1VQ4 - chains 0 and Q of the 32 polymer chains in the assembly; structure by X-ray diffraction, 2.70 A resolution.

Chain 0:
Molecule: 23S ribosomal RNA
From: Haloarcula marismortui
Sequence (2922 nucleotides; each row starts with the number of its first residue):
     2 UUGGCUACUA UGCCAGCUGG UGGAUUGCUC GGCUCAGGCG CUGAUGAAGG ACGUGCCAAG
    62 CUGCGAUAAG CCAUGGGGAG CCGCACGGAG GCGAAGAACC AUGGAUUUCC GAAUGAGAAU
   122 CUCUCUAACA AUUGCUUCGC GCAAUGAGGA ACCCCGAGAA CUGAAACAUC UCAGUAUCGG
   182 GAGGAACAGA AAACGCAAUG UGAUGUCGUU AGUAACCGCG AGUGAACGCG AUACAGCCCA
   242 AACCGAAGCC CUCACGGGCA AUGUGGUGUC AGGGCUACCU CUCAUCAGCC GACCGUCUCG
   302 ACGAAGUCUC UUGGAACAGA GCGUGAUACA GGGUGACAAC CCCGUACUCG AGACCAGUAC
   362 GACGUGCGGU AGUGCCAGAG UAGCGGGGGU UGGAUAUCCC UCGCGAAUAA CGCAGGCAUC
   422 GACUGCGAAG GCUAAACACA ACCUGAGACC GAUAGUGAAC AAGUAGUGUG AACGAACGCU
   482 GCAAAGUACC CUCAGAAGGG AGGCGAAAUA GAGCAUGAAA UCAGUUGGCG AUCGAGCGAC
   542 AGGGCAUACA AGGUCCCUCG ACGAAUGACC GACGCGCGAG CGUCCAGUAA GACUCACGGG
   602 AAGCCGAUGU UCUGUCGUAC GUUUUGAAAA ACGAGCCAGG GAGUGUGUCU GCAUGGCAAG
   662 UCUAACCGGA GUAUCCGGGG AGGCACAGGG AAACCGACAU GGCCGCAGGG CUUUGCCCGA
   722 GGGCCGCCGU CUUCAAGGGC GGGGAGCCAU GUGGACACGA CCCGAAUCCG GACGAUCUAC
   782 GCAUGGACAA GAUGAAGCGU GCCGAAAGGC ACGUGGAAGU CUGUUAGAGU UGGUGUCCUA
   842 CAAUACCCUC UCGUGAUCUA UGUGUAGGGG UGAAAGGCCC AUCGAGUCCG GCAACAGCUG
   902 GUUCCAAUCG AAACAUGUCG AAGCAUGACC UCCGCCGAGG UAGUCUGUGA GGUAGAGCGA
   962 CCGAUUGGUG UGUCCGCCUC CGAGAGGAGU CGGCACACCU GUCAAACUCC AAACUUACAG
  1022 ACGCCGUUUG ACGCGGGGAU UCCGGUGCGC GGGGUAAGCC UGUGUACCAG GAGGGGAACA
  1082 ACCCAGAGAU AGGUUAAGGU CCCCAAGUGU GGAUUAAGUG UAAUCCUCUG AAGGUGGUCU
  1142 CGAGCCCUAG ACAGCCGGGA GGUGAGCUUA GAAGCAGCUA CCCUCUAAGA AAAGCGUAAC
  1202 AGCUUACCGG CCGAGGUUUG AGGCGCCCAA AAUGAUCGGG ACUCAAAUCC ACCACCGAGA
  1262 CCUGUCCGUA CCACUCAUAC UGGUAAUCGA GUAGAUUGGC GCUCUAAUUG GAUGGAAGUA
  1322 GGGGUGAAAA CUCCUAUGGA CCGAUUAGUG ACGAAAAUCC UGGCCAUAGU AGCAGCGAUA
  1382 GUCGGGUGAG AACCCCGACG GCCUAAUGGA UAAGGGUUCC UCAGCACUGC UGAUCAGCUG
  1442 AGGGUUAGCC GGUCCUAAGU CAUACCGCAA CUCGACUAUG ACGAAAUGGG AAACGGGUUA
  1502 AUAUUCCCGU GCCACUAUGC AGUGAAAGUU GACGCCCUGG GGUCGAUCAC GCUGGGCAUU
  1562 CGCCCAGUCG AACCGUCCAA CUCCGUGGAA GCCGUAAUGG CAGGAAGCGG ACGAACGGCG
  1622 GCAUAGGGAA ACGUGAUUCA ACCUGGGGCC CAUGAAAAGA CGAGCAUAGU GUCCGUACCG
  1682 AGAACCGACA CAGGUGUCCA UGGCGGCGAA AGCCAAGGCC UGUCGGGAGC AACCAACGUU
  1742 AGGGAAUUCG GCAAGUUAGU CCCGUACCUU CGGAAGAAGG GAUGCCUGCU CCGGAACGGA
  1802 GCAGGUCGCA GUGACUCGGA AGCUCGGACU GUCUAGUAAC AACAUAGGUG ACCGCAAAUC
  1862 CGCAAGGACU CGUACGGUCA CUGAAUCCUG CCCAGUGCAG GUAUCUGAAC ACCUCGUACA
  1922 AGAGGACGAA GGACCUGUCA ACGGCGGGGG UAACUAUGAC CCUCUUAAGG UAGCGUAGUA
  1982 CCUUGCCGCA UCAGUAGCGG CUUGCAUGAA UGGAUUAACC AGAGCUUCAC UGUCCCAACG
  2042 UUGGGCCCGG UGAACUGUAC AUUCCAGUGC GGAGUCUGGA GACACCCAGG GGGAAGCGAA
  2102 GACCCUAUGG AGCUUUACUG CAGGCUGUCG CUGAGACGUG GUCGCCGAUG UGCAGCAUAG
  2162 GUAGGAGACA CUACACAGGU ACCCGCGCUA GCGGGCCACC GAGUCAACAG UGAAAUACUA
  2222 CCCGUCGGUG ACUGCGACUC UCACUCCGGG AGGAGGACAC CGAUAGCCGG GCAGUUUGAC
  2282 UGGGGCGGUA CGCGCUCGAA AAGAUAUCGA GCGCGCCCUA UGGCUAUCUC AGCCGGGACA
  2342 GAGACCCGGC GAAGAGUGCA AGAGCAAAAG AUAGCUUGAC AGUGUUCUUC CCAACGAGGA
  2402 ACGCUGACGC GAAAGCGUGG UCUAGCGAAC CAAUUAGCCU GCUUGAUGCG GGCAAUUGAU
  2462 GACAGAAAAG CUACCCUAGG GAUAACAGAG UCGUCACUCG CAAGAGCACA UAUCGACCGA
  2522 GUGGCUUGCU ACCUCGAUGU CGGUUCCCUC CAUCCUGCCC GUGCAGAAGC GGGCAAGGGU
  2582 GAGGUUGUUC GCCUAUUAAA GGAGGUCGUG AGCUGGGUUU AGACCGUCGU GAGACAGGUC
  2642 GGCUGCUAUC UACUGGGUGU GUAAUGGUGU CUGACAAGAA CGACCGUAUA GUACGAGAGG
  2702 AACUACGGUU GGUGGCCACU GGUGUACCGG UUGUUCGAGA GAGCACGUGC CGGGUAGCCA
  2762 CGCCACACGG GGUAAGAGCU GAACGCAUCU AAGCUCGAAA CCCACUUGGA AAAGAGACAC
  2822 CGCCGAGGUC CCGCGUACAA GACGCGGUCG AUAGACUCGG GGUGUGCGCG UCGAGGUAAC
  2882 GAGACGUUAA GCCCACGAGC ACUAACAGAC CAAAGCCAUC AU
Disordered / not traced: 2-9, 126-127, 715, 971-998, 1560, 1952-1963, 2137-2236, 2339-2343, 2665-2666, 2915-2923
Differences from the reference sequence: modified residue (628, 2587-2588, 2619, 2621)
Modified residues: 1MA (6-hydro-1-methyladenosine-5'-monophosphate) at position 628, OMU (o2'-methyluridine 5'-monophosphate) at position 2587, OMG (o2'-methylguanosine-5'-monophosphate) at position 2588, UR3 (3-methyluridine-5'-monophoshate) at position 2619, PSU (pseudouridine-5'-monophosphate) at position 2621
Metal / ion sites: Mg2+ site 1 near G28 (its only coordinating residue here); Na+ site 1: C40, G41, A442; Na+ site 2: G56, A59, G61; Na+ site 3: G66, U107, U108; Mg2+ site 2 near U115 (its only coordinating residue here); Na+ site 4: C141, G142; Na+ site 5 near U146 (its only coordinating residue here); Mg2+ site 3: C162, U2276; K+ site 1: U163, U172; Mg2+ site 4: A165, A167, C168; Na+ site 6: A165, A166; Mg2+ site 5 near A166 (its only coordinating residue here); 63 more Na+ sites not listed; 79 more Mg2+ sites not listed; 2 more K+ sites not listed

Chain Q:
Molecule: 50S ribosomal protein L21e
From: Haloarcula marismortui
Reference sequence: P12734 (RL21_HALMA); residue numbers follow UniProt; this construct covers 0-95
Chain sequence (96 residues; each row starts with the number of its first residue; numbering starts at 0):
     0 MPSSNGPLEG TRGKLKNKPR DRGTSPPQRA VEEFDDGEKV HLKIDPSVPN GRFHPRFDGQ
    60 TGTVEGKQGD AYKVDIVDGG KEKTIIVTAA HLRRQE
Disordered / not traced: 0
Metal / ion sites: Na+: Asp-20, Gly-22

How chain 0 and chain Q interact:
Contacting residue pairs (108; chain 0 residue first):
  G948(0) / Gln-94(Q)  base contact
  G948(0) / Glu-95(Q)  sugar contact
  U949(0) / His-40(Q)  hydrogen bond to the base
  U949(0) / Gln-94(Q)  hydrogen bond to the base
  U949(0) / Glu-95(Q)  hydrogen bond to the sugar
  G950(0) / His-40(Q)  sugar contact
  G950(0) / Gly-58(Q)  hydrogen bond to the base
  A951(0) / Lys-42(Q)  phosphate contact
  A951(0) / Asp-57(Q)  sugar contact
  A951(0) / Gly-58(Q)  sugar contact
  G952(0) / Lys-42(Q)  salt bridge to the phosphate
  G953(0) / Gly-12(Q)  phosphate contact
  G953(0) / Lys-13(Q)  hydrogen bond to the phosphate
  G953(0) / Lys-17(Q)  base contact
  A1007(0) / Arg-11(Q)  hydrogen bond to the phosphate
  C1008(0) / Arg-11(Q)  salt bridge to the phosphate
  U1009(0) / Lys-15(Q)  salt bridge to the phosphate
  C1010(0) / Pro-18(Q)  phosphate contact
  A1018(0) / Gly-58(Q)  sugar contact
  A1018(0) / Gln-59(Q)  hydrogen bond to the sugar
  A1018(0) / Thr-60(Q)  hydrogen bond to the sugar
  C1019(0) / Lys-38(Q)  hydrogen bond to the phosphate
  C1019(0) / Thr-60(Q)  sugar contact
  C1019(0) / Gln-94(Q)  hydrogen bond to the base
  A1020(0) / Lys-38(Q)  salt bridge to the phosphate
  G2295(0) / Ser-3(Q)  base contact
  G2295(0) / Asn-4(Q)  hydrogen bond to the phosphate
  G2295(0) / Gly-5(Q)  hydrogen bond to the phosphate
  C2296(0) / Ser-2(Q)  hydrogen bond to the base
  C2296(0) / Ser-3(Q)  hydrogen bond to the phosphate
  C2296(0) / Asn-4(Q)  phosphate contact
  C2296(0) / Gly-5(Q)  hydrogen bond to the phosphate
  C2296(0) / Pro-6(Q)  phosphate contact
  C2296(0) / Leu-7(Q)  hydrogen bond to the phosphate
  C2296(0) / Glu-8(Q)  hydrogen bond to the phosphate
  U2297(0) / Ser-2(Q)  hydrogen bond to the base
  U2297(0) / Leu-7(Q)  phosphate contact
  U2297(0) / Glu-8(Q)  phosphate contact
  U2297(0) / Gly-9(Q)  hydrogen bond to the phosphate
  U2297(0) / Thr-10(Q)  hydrogen bond to the phosphate
  U2297(0) / Arg-11(Q)  hydrogen bond to the phosphate
  C2298(0) / Ser-2(Q)  base contact
  C2298(0) / Arg-11(Q)  salt bridge to the phosphate
  G2299(0) / Pro-1(Q)  base contact
  A2300(0) / Pro-1(Q)  base contact
  G2304(0) / Lys-13(Q)  salt bridge to the phosphate
  G2304(0) / Arg-55(Q)  hydrogen bond to the phosphate
  A2305(0) / Arg-55(Q)  salt bridge to the phosphate
  U2306(0) / Pro-1(Q)  phosphate contact
  A2307(0) / Pro-1(Q)  phosphate contact
  G2310(0) / Ser-2(Q)  base contact
  A2353(0) / Arg-21(Q)  hydrogen bond to the phosphate
  A2354(0) / Arg-21(Q)  salt bridge to the phosphate
  G2363(0) / Leu-7(Q)  base contact
  G2363(0) / Arg-11(Q)  hydrogen bond to the phosphate
  A2364(0) / Arg-11(Q)  salt bridge to the phosphate
  A2364(0) / Leu-14(Q)  hydrogen bond to the sugar
  A2364(0) / Lys-15(Q)  salt bridge to the phosphate
  G2365(0) / Lys-15(Q)  phosphate contact
  G2365(0) / Asn-16(Q)  hydrogen bond to the phosphate
  G2365(0) / Pro-45(Q)  sugar contact
  G2365(0) / Ser-46(Q)  phosphate contact
  C2366(0) / Arg-21(Q)  phosphate contact
  C2366(0) / Gly-22(Q)  hydrogen bond to the phosphate
  C2366(0) / Thr-23(Q)  phosphate contact
  C2366(0) / Ser-46(Q)  hydrogen bond to the phosphate
  A2367(0) / Gly-22(Q)  phosphate contact
  A2367(0) / Thr-23(Q)  hydrogen bond to the phosphate
  A2370(0) / Ser-46(Q)  hydrogen bond to the base
  A2370(0) / Pro-48(Q)  base contact
  G2385(0) / Gln-67(Q)  base contact
  U2386(0) / Gln-67(Q)  hydrogen bond to the base
  U2387(0) / Thr-83(Q)  hydrogen bond to the sugar
  C2388(0) / His-53(Q)  sugar contact
  C2388(0) / Phe-56(Q)  phosphate contact
  C2388(0) / Lys-82(Q)  phosphate contact
  C2388(0) / Thr-83(Q)  hydrogen bond to the phosphate
  U2389(0) / His-53(Q)  sugar contact
  U2389(0) / Phe-56(Q)  phosphate contact
  U2389(0) / Lys-82(Q)  salt bridge to the phosphate
  U2390(0) / Asn-4(Q)  sugar contact
  U2390(0) / Arg-55(Q)  salt bridge to the phosphate
  C2392(0) / Arg-55(Q)  hydrogen bond to the sugar
  C2392(0) / Asp-77(Q)  hydrogen bond to the sugar
  C2392(0) / Lys-82(Q)  hydrogen bond to the phosphate
  C2393(0) / Asp-77(Q)  sugar contact
  C2393(0) / Gly-78(Q)  sugar contact
  C2393(0) / Gly-79(Q)  hydrogen bond to the phosphate
  C2393(0) / Lys-80(Q)  phosphate contact
  C2393(0) / Lys-82(Q)  salt bridge to the phosphate
  A2394(0) / Gly-79(Q)  phosphate contact
  A2394(0) / Lys-80(Q)  hydrogen bond to the phosphate
  A2395(0) / Lys-80(Q)  salt bridge to the phosphate
  A2402(0) / Gly-50(Q)  phosphate contact
  A2402(0) / Arg-51(Q)  sugar contact
  C2403(0) / Asn-49(Q)  phosphate contact
  C2403(0) / Gly-50(Q)  hydrogen bond to the phosphate
  C2403(0) / Gln-67(Q)  hydrogen bond to the base
  C2403(0) / Ala-70(Q)  phosphate contact
  C2403(0) / Ile-85(Q)  sugar contact
  G2404(0) / Gln-67(Q)  phosphate contact
  G2404(0) / Gly-68(Q)  phosphate contact
  G2404(0) / Asp-69(Q)  hydrogen bond to the phosphate
  G2404(0) / Ala-70(Q)  phosphate contact
  C2423(0) / Leu-7(Q)  sugar contact
  U2424(0) / Gly-5(Q)  sugar contact
  U2424(0) / Pro-6(Q)  sugar contact
  U2424(0) / Leu-7(Q)  sugar contact
Also at the interface, not in a pair above, chain 0 (53 interface residues in all): C1011, A2303, A2311, C2391, U2422, A2425
Also at the interface, not in a pair above, chain Q (54 interface residues in all): Val-76, Glu-81, Ile-84, Arg-93

Overview:
Chain 0 and chain Q form an interface of 53 and 54 residues respectively; the contacts include 41 hydrogen
bonds and 14 salt bridges. Polar pairs include U949(0)/His-40(Q), U949(0)/Gln-94(Q) and G950(0)/Gly-58(Q). The
Na+ site 1 is built by C40(0), G41(0) and A442(0).
Chain 0 is 23S ribosomal RNA and chain Q is 50S ribosomal protein L21e, both from Haloarcula marismortui; the
structure, The structure of the transition state analogue "DAA" bound to the large ribosomal subunit of
Haloarcula ..., was determined by X-ray diffraction together with 1VQ5, 1VQ8, 1VQ9, 1VQK, 1VQL, 1VQM, 1VQO and
1VQP from the same study.
